8BRD - chains C and B of the 7 polymer chains in the assembly; structure by electron microscopy, 2.48 A resolution.

Chain C:
Name: Chemotaxis protein PomA
Source organism: Vibrio alginolyticus
UniProt: O06873 (POMA_VIBAL); residues 1-251 here = UniProt positions 1-251
Amino-acid sequence (251 residues; numbered 1 to 251; the number before each row is that of its first residue):
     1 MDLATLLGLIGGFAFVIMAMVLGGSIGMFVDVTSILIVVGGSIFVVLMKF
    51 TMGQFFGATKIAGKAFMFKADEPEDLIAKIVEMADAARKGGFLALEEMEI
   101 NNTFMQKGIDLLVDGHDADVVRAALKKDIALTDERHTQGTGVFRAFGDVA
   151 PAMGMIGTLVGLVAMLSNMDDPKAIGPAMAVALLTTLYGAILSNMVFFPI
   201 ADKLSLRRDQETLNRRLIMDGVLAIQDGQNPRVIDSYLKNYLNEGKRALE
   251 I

Chain B:
Name: Chemotaxis protein PomA
Source organism: Vibrio alginolyticus
UniProt: O06873 (POMA_VIBAL); residues 3-252 here = UniProt positions 3-252
Amino-acid sequence (250 residues; numbered 3 to 252; the number before each row is that of its first residue):
     3 LATLLGLIGGFAFVIMAMVLGGSIGMFVDVTSILIVVGGSIFVVLMKFTM
    53 GQFFGATKIAGKAFMFKADEPEDLIAKIVEMADAARKGGFLALEEMEINN
   103 TFMQKGIDLLVDGHDADVVRAALKKDIALTDERHTQGTGVFRAFGDVAPA
   153 MGMIGTLVGLVAMLSNMDDPKAIGPAMAVALLTTLYGAILSNMVFFPIAD
   203 KLSLRRDQETLNRRLIMDGVLAIQDGQNPRVIDSYLKNYLNEGKRALEID
Not modelled in the structure: 3-19
Bound ions: Na+: Pro151 (shared with 1 residue of chain G)
Reported in the primary citation:
  - Na+ coordination: Pro151
  - contacts within the chain: Asp85-Arg232 (salt bridge)
  - conformationally variable residues (side-chain flip): Met155

Interface between chain C and chain B:
Residue-residue contacts (66):
  Leu3(C) - Met52(B)  hydrophobic
  Ala4(C) - Phe44(B)
  Ala4(C) - Leu47(B)
  Ala4(C) - Met48(B)  hydrophobic
  Leu7(C) - Ile43(B)  hydrophobic
  Leu7(C) - Phe44(B)  hydrophobic
  Leu7(C) - Leu47(B)  hydrophobic
  Gly8(C) - Phe44(B)
  Phe15(C) - Val160(B)  hydrophobic
  Met18(C) - Thr33(B)
  Leu22(C) - Asn168(B)
  Leu22(C) - Pro177(B)  hydrophobic
  Leu22(C) - Ala178(B)  hydrophobic
  Leu22(C) - Val181(B)  hydrophobic
  Gly23(C) - Ala164(B)
  Gly23(C) - Asn168(B)  hydrogen bond (backbone-side chain)
  Met28(C) - Ala164(B)  hydrophobic
  Met28(C) - Ser167(B)
  Phe29(C) - Val160(B)
  Phe29(C) - Val163(B)  hydrophobic
  Phe66(C) - Met48(B)  hydrophobic
  Gly176(C) - Leu166(B)
  Gly176(C) - Met169(B)
  Pro177(C) - Leu166(B)
  Met179(C) - Leu166(B)  hydrophobic
  Ala180(C) - Val163(B)
  Ala180(C) - Leu166(B)  hydrophobic
  Ala180(C) - Ser167(B)
  Leu183(C) - Leu159(B)
  Leu183(C) - Leu162(B)  hydrophobic
  Leu183(C) - Leu166(B)  hydrophobic
  Thr186(C) - Leu159(B)
  Leu187(C) - Ile156(B)
  Leu187(C) - Leu159(B)  hydrophobic
  Leu187(C) - Val160(B)  hydrophobic
  Ala190(C) - Ile156(B)  hydrophobic
  Asn194(C) - Val45(B)
  Asn194(C) - Ala152(B)
  Met195(C) - Phe44(B)  hydrophobic
  Met195(C) - Val45(B)  hydrophobic
  Met195(C) - Met153(B)  hydrophobic
  Met195(C) - Ile156(B)  hydrophobic
  Pro199(C) - Phe44(B)  hydrophobic
  Pro199(C) - Met48(B)
  Asp202(C) - Met48(B)
  Asp202(C) - Lys49(B)  salt bridge
  Lys203(C) - Leu47(B)
  Lys203(C) - Met48(B)
  Leu206(C) - Met48(B)
  Leu206(C) - Lys49(B)
  Arg247(C) - Thr51(B)
  Arg247(C) - Gln54(B)  hydrogen bond
  Arg247(C) - Gln138(B)
  Ala248(C) - Leu131(B)
  Ala248(C) - Arg135(B)  hydrogen bond (backbone-side chain)
  Leu249(C) - Gly53(B)
  Leu249(C) - Gln54(B)
  Leu249(C) - Gly57(B)
  Leu249(C) - Ala58(B)
  Leu249(C) - Arg135(B)
  Leu249(C) - Gln138(B)
  Leu249(C) - Gly139(B)
  Glu250(C) - Thr51(B)  hydrogen bond
  Glu250(C) - Gly53(B)
  Glu250(C) - Gln54(B)
  Ile251(C) - Arg135(B)
Interface residues without a listed pair, chain C (34 interface residues in all): Thr5, Ala19, Leu184, Ile191
Interface residues without a listed pair, chain B (38 interface residues in all): Gly41, Phe50, Glu134, Val142, Gly161, Ala174

Summary:
34 residues of chain C and 38 residues of chain B are in contact, with 4 hydrogen bonds and 1 salt bridge.
Polar pairs include Asp202(C)-Lys49(B), Gly23(C)-Asn168(B) and Arg247(C)-Gln54(B). From the paper: Na+
coordination by Pro151(B); conformational variability at Met155(B).
Chain C is Chemotaxis protein PomA and chain B is Chemotaxis protein PomA, both from Vibrio alginolyticus; the
structure, Mechanisms of ion selectivity and rotor coupling in the bacterial flagellar sodium-driven stator
unit, was determined by electron microscopy together with 8BRI from the same study.
